5H7Y - chains A and B; structure by X-ray diffraction, 2.19 A resolution.

Chain A:
Name: Uncharacterized protein
From: Pseudomonas aeruginosa PAO1
UniProt: Q9I3K3 (Q9I3K3_PSEAE); numbering as in UniProt (aligned over 26-380)
Sequence (376 residues; row label = number of the first residue in the row):
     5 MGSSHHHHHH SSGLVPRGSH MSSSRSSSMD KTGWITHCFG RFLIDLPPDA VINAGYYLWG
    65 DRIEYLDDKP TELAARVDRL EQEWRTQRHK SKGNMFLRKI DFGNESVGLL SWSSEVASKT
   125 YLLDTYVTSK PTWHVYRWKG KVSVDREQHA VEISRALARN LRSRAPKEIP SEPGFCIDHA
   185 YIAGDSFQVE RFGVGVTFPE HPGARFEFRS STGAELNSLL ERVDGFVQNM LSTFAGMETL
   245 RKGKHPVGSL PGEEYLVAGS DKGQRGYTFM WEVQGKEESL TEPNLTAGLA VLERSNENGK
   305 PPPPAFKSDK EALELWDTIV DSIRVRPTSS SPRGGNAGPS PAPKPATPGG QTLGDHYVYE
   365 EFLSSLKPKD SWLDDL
Unresolved in the structure: 5-33, 91-98, 118-123, 148-150, 301-304, 333-380
Differences from the reference sequence: expression tag (5-25)
Modified positions: Mse5, Mse25, Mse33 (selenomethionine); Mse99, Mse234, Mse241, Mse274 (selenomethionine; parent Met)
What the authors report for this chain:
  - conformationally variable residues (side-chain flip): Arg209, Glu211, Glu219, Phe230, Lys266

Chain B:
Name: Uncharacterized protein
From: Pseudomonas aeruginosa PAO1
UniProt: Q9I3K2 (Q9I3K2_PSEAE); numbering as in UniProt (aligned over 82-108)
Sequence (27 residues; numbered 82 to 108; the number before each row is that of its first residue):
    82 DDLFASIGAL WTWAWRGPKA RQELLKA
Unresolved in the structure: 82, 108
What the authors report for this chain:
  - mutagenesis - W96A, P99A: increased binding to Uncharacterized protein (chain A)

Interface between chain A and chain B:
Residue-residue contacts - 53 pairs, chain A then chain B:
  Arg195(A) - Glu104(B)  salt bridge
  Arg209(A) - Trp92(B)
  Glu211(A) - Trp92(B)
  Glu211(A) - Trp96(B)
  Glu211(A) - Arg97(B)  salt bridge
  Arg213(A) - Arg97(B)
  Arg213(A) - Leu105(B)
  Ser215(A) - Lys100(B)  hydrogen bond
  Ser215(A) - Glu104(B)  hydrogen bond
  Thr216(A) - Lys100(B)  hydrogen bond (backbone-side chain)
  Gly217(A) - Lys100(B)  hydrogen bond (backbone-side chain)
  Ala218(A) - Lys100(B)
  Glu219(A) - Gly98(B)
  Glu219(A) - Pro99(B)
  Glu219(A) - Lys100(B)  hydrogen bond (side chain-backbone)
  Glu219(A) - Ala101(B)  hydrogen bond (side chain-backbone)
  Leu223(A) - Trp96(B)  hydrophobic
  Arg226(A) - Ala95(B)
  Arg226(A) - Trp96(B)  hydrogen bond (side chain-backbone)
  Arg226(A) - Arg97(B)
  Arg226(A) - Gly98(B)
  Val227(A) - Ala95(B)
  Val227(A) - Trp96(B)  hydrophobic
  Phe230(A) - Ser87(B)
  Phe230(A) - Leu91(B)  hydrophobic
  Phe230(A) - Ala95(B)  hydrophobic
  Mse234(A) - Ser87(B)
  Mse234(A) - Ile88(B)  hydrophobic
  Phe238(A) - Asp83(B)
  Phe238(A) - Leu84(B)
  Phe238(A) - Ser87(B)
  Mse241(A) - Leu84(B)  hydrophobic
  Mse241(A) - Ile88(B)
  Val261(A) - Leu91(B)  hydrophobic
  Ser264(A) - Leu84(B)
  Asp265(A) - Phe85(B)
  Lys266(A) - Asp83(B)  salt bridge
  Gln268(A) - Phe85(B)
  Gly270(A) - Phe85(B)
  Thr272(A) - Ile88(B)
  Thr272(A) - Leu91(B)
  Thr272(A) - Trp92(B)
  Mse274(A) - Leu91(B)  hydrophobic
  Mse274(A) - Trp96(B)
  Asn288(A) - Lys100(B)
  Ala291(A) - Trp96(B)
  Gly292(A) - Trp92(B)
  Leu293(A) - Trp92(B)
  Ala294(A) - Trp92(B)  hydrophobic
  Leu296(A) - Phe85(B)
  Leu296(A) - Ile88(B)  hydrophobic
  Leu296(A) - Trp92(B)
  Glu297(A) - Phe85(B)
Also at the interface, not in a pair above, chain A (43 interface residues in all): Leu220, Asn221, Val231, Gly240, Gly263, Arg269, Tyr271, Phe273, Trp275, Glu276, Thr290, Val295
Also at the interface, not in a pair above, chain B (18 interface residues in all): Gly89, Ala90
From the paper, about this interface:
  - pairs named by the authors: Glu211(A)-Arg97(B) (salt bridge), Ser215(A)-Lys100(B) (hydrogen bond), Glu219(A)-Lys100(B) (hydrogen bond), Arg226(A)-Trp96(B) (hydrogen bond), Lys266(A)-Asp83(B) (salt bridge), Lys100(B)-Thr216(A), Lys100(B)-Gly217(A)
  - interface residues, chain B: Asp83(B), Leu84(B), Phe85(B), Ser87(B), Ile88(B), Leu91(B), Trp92(B), Ala95(B), Gly98(B), Pro99(B), Leu105(B)
  - hot spots on chain B (mutagenesis) - W92A (500-folds): decreased binding to Uncharacterized protein (chain A)

Summary:
The interface between chain A and chain B involves 43 residues on one side and 18 on the other; the contacts
include 7 hydrogen bonds and 3 salt bridges. Polar pairs include Arg195(A)-Glu104(B), Glu211(A)-Arg97(B) and
Lys266(A)-Asp83(B). The authors report salt bridges between Glu211(A) and Arg97(B) and Lys266(A) and Asp83(B);
hydrogen bonds between Ser215(A) and Lys100(B), Glu219(A) and Lys100(B) and Arg226(A) and Trp96(B); contacts
between Lys100(B) and Thr216(A) and Lys100(B) and Gly217(A). The paper reports that W96A and P99A of chain B
increase binding to Uncharacterized protein (chain A); interface residues Asp83(B), Leu84(B) and Phe85(B)
among others.
Here chain A is Uncharacterized protein and chain B is Uncharacterized protein, both from Pseudomonas
aeruginosa PAO1. Entry 5H7Y (Structure of immunity protein TplEi of T6SS from Pseudomonas aeruginosa complexed
with "L" peptide) was determined by X-ray diffraction, deposited together with 5H7Z.
